Entry 7RS5 (electron microscopy, 3.90 A resolution); this record covers chains I and R of the 27 polymer chains in the assembly.

[Chain I (and R)]
Name: Tubulin alpha-1A chain
Source organism: Sus scrofa
Notes: chain R of this document is another copy of the same molecule, construct and numbering; everything in this record applies to it too
Reference sequence: P02550 (TBA1A_PIG); residue numbers follow UniProt; this construct covers 1-451
Amino-acid sequence (451 residues; each row starts with the number of its first residue):
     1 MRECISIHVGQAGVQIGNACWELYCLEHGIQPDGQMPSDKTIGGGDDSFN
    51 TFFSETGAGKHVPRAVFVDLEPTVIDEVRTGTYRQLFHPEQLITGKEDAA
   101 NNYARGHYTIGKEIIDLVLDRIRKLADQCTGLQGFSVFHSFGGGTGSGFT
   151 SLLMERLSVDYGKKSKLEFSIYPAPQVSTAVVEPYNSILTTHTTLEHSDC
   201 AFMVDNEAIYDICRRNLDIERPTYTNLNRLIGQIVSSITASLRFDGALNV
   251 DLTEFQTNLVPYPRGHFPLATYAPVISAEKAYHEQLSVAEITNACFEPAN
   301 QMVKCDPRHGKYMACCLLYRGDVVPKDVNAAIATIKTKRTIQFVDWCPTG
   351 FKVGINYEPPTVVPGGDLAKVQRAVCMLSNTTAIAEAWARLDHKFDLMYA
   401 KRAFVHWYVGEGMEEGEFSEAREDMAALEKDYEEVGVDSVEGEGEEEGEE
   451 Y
Disordered / not traced: 1, 38-48, 440-451
Construct notes: conflict G265 (Ala in P02550)
Ion coordination: Mg2+: D98 (together with GTP)
Ligand contacts: GTP: G10, Q11, A12, Q15, I16, D69, D98, A99, A100, N101, S140, G142, G143, G144, T145, G146, I171, T179, E183, N206, Y224, L227, N228, I231
Swiss-Prot annotation at these positions:
  - active site: E254
  - binding site (GTP): G10, Q11, A12, Q15, E71, A99, S140, G143, G144, T145, G146, T179, E183, N206, Y224, N228, L252
  - binding site (Mg(2+)): E71
  - site: Y451 (Involved in polymerization)
  - modified residue: K40 (N6-acetyllysine), Y282 (3'-nitrotyrosine), S439 (Phosphoserine), E443 (5-glutamyl polyglutamate), E445 (5-glutamyl polyglutamate), Y451 (3'-nitrotyrosine)
  - natural variant: G265 (A265G: this construct carries the variant), T271 to A273 (sequence variant, change not given here)

[Chain I / chain R interface]
Contacting residue pairs - 15 pairs, chain I then chain R:
  E279(I) - P89(R)
  K280(I) - H88(R)
  H283(I) - V62(R)
  H283(I) - R84(R)
  H283(I) - Q85(R)  hydrogen bond (side chain-backbone)
  H283(I) - F87(R)  hydrogen bond (side chain-backbone)
  H283(I) - H88(R)
  H283(I) - P89(R)
  E284(I) - H88(R)  salt bridge
  E284(I) - E90(R)
  E284(I) - K124(R)  salt bridge
  E284(I) - Q128(R)
  Q285(I) - E55(R)
  Q285(I) - T56(R)
  Q285(I) - G57(R)  hydrogen bond (side chain-backbone)
Interface residues without a listed pair, chain I (6 interface residues in all): Y282
Interface residues without a listed pair, chain R (15 interface residues in all): A58, K60, L86

[Summary]
Chain I and chain R form an interface of 6 and 15 residues respectively; the contacts include 3 hydrogen bonds
and 2 salt bridges. Polar pairs include E284(I)-H88(R), E284(I)-K124(R) and H283(I)-Q85(R). Chain I binds GTP.
Chain I and chain R are both Tubulin alpha-1A chain (Sus scrofa); the structure, Cryo-EM structure of Kip3
(AMPPNP) bound to Taxol-Stabilized Microtubules, was determined by electron microscopy (same publication as
7RS6).
